PDB entry 6VRN | X-ray diffraction, 2.46 A resolution | chains A and P of the 5 polymer chains in the assembly

== Chain A ==
Molecule: MHC class I antigen
Organism: Homo sapiens
UniProt: Q861F7 (Q861F7_HUMAN); residues 1-275 here = UniProt positions 1-275
Sequence (293 residues; row label = number of the first residue in the row; numbering starts at 0):
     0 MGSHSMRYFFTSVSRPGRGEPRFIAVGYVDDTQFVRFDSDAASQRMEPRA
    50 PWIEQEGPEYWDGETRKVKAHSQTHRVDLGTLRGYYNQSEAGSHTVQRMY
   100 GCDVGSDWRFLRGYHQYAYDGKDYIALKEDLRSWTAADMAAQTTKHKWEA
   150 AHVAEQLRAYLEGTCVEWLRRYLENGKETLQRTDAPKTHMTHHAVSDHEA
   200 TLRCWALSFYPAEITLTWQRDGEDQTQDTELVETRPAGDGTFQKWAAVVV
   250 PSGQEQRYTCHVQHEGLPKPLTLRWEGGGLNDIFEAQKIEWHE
Unresolved in the structure: 0, 275-292
Sequence notes: initiating methionine (0); expression tag (276-292)
Disulfides: Cys101-Cys164, Cys203-Cys259
From the paper describing this entry:
  - conformationally variable residues (helix shift): Trp147 to His151

== Chain P ==
Molecule: Cellular tumor antigen p53 peptide
Organism: Homo sapiens
UniProt: P04637 (P53_HUMAN); residues 1-9 here correspond to UniProt positions 168-176 (UniProt number = residue number + 167)
Sequence (9 residues; each row starts with the number of its first residue):
     1 HMTEVVRHC
Sequence notes: engineered mutation His8 (Arg175 in P04637)
UniProt features mapped onto this chain:
  - binding site (Zn(2+)): Cys9

== How chain A and chain P interact ==
Contacting residue pairs - 40 pairs, chain A then chain P:
  Met5(A) - His1(P)
  Tyr7(A) - His1(P)  hydrogen bond (side chain-backbone)
  Tyr7(A) - Met2(P)  hydrophobic
  Met45(A) - Met2(P)  hydrophobic
  Glu63(A) - His1(P)  salt bridge
  Glu63(A) - Met2(P)  hydrogen bond (side chain-backbone)
  Lys66(A) - His1(P)  hydrogen bond
  Lys66(A) - Met2(P)  hydrogen bond (side chain-backbone)
  Lys66(A) - Thr3(P)
  Lys66(A) - Glu4(P)
  Val67(A) - Met2(P)  hydrophobic
  His70(A) - Thr3(P)  hydrogen bond (side chain-backbone)
  His70(A) - Val6(P)
  Thr73(A) - Arg7(P)
  Thr73(A) - His8(P)
  Val76(A) - His8(P)
  Asp77(A) - His8(P)
  Asp77(A) - Cys9(P)  hydrogen bond (side chain-backbone)
  Thr80(A) - Cys9(P)
  Leu81(A) - Cys9(P)  hydrophobic
  Tyr84(A) - Cys9(P)  hydrogen bond (side chain-backbone)
  Arg97(A) - Val6(P)
  Tyr99(A) - Met2(P)
  Tyr99(A) - Thr3(P)  hydrogen bond (side chain-backbone)
  Thr143(A) - Cys9(P)  hydrogen bond (side chain-backbone)
  Lys146(A) - Cys9(P)  hydrogen bond (side chain-backbone)
  Trp147(A) - Arg7(P)  hydrogen bond (side chain-backbone)
  Trp147(A) - His8(P)  hydrogen bond (side chain-backbone)
  Trp147(A) - Cys9(P)
  Ala150(A) - Arg7(P)
  Val152(A) - Val5(P)
  Val152(A) - Arg7(P)
  Gln155(A) - Val5(P)
  Leu156(A) - Val5(P)
  Tyr159(A) - His1(P)  hydrogen bond (side chain-backbone)
  Tyr159(A) - Met2(P)
  Tyr159(A) - Thr3(P)
  Thr163(A) - His1(P)
  Trp167(A) - His1(P)
  Tyr171(A) - His1(P)  hydrogen bond (side chain-backbone)
Other interface residues (no listed pair), chain A (30 interface residues in all): Phe9, Tyr59, Ala69, Tyr116

== In short ==
30 residues of chain A face 9 of chain P across their interface; the contacts include 14 hydrogen bonds and 1
salt bridge. Polar pairs include Glu63(A)-His1(P), Tyr7(A)-His1(P) and Glu63(A)-Met2(P). From UniProt:
Zn2+-binding residue Cys9(P) on chain P. From the paper: conformational variability at Trp147(A).
Here chain A is MHC class I antigen and chain P is Cellular tumor antigen p53 peptide, both from Homo sapiens.
Entry 6VRN (T cell receptor-p53-HLA-A2 complex) was determined by X-ray diffraction (same publication as 6VQO,
6VR1, 6VR5, 6VRM, 6VTC and 6VTH).
